PDB entry 3WNH | X-ray diffraction, 1.50 A resolution | chains A and B of the 4 polymer chains in the assembly

== Chain A (and B) ==
Molecule: Gag-Pol polyprotein
From: Human immunodeficiency virus type 1
Notes: fragment: Catalytic core domain; chain B of this document is another copy of the same molecule, construct and numbering; everything in this record applies to it too
UniProt: P12497 (POL_HV1N5); residues 56-212 here correspond to UniProt positions 1203-1359 (UniProt number = residue number + 1147)
Chain sequence (157 residues; each row starts with the number of its first residue):
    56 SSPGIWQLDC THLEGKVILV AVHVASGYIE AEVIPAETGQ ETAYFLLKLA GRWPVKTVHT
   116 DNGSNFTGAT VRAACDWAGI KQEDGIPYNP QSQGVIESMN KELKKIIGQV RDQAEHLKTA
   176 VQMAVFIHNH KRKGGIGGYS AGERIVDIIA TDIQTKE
Unresolved in the structure: 56, 138-151, 190-191, 210-212 (chain B: 56, 139-152, 188-192, 210-212)
Differences from the reference sequence: engineered mutation S56 (Cys1203 in P12497), G123 (Ser1270 in P12497), A124 (Thr1271 in P12497), R127 (Lys1274 in P12497), D131 (Trp1278 in P12497), D139 (Phe1286 in P12497), H185 (Phe1332 in P12497)
Metal / ion sites: Cd2+ site 1: C65, H67, E92; Cd2+ site 2: C65, E92, D116
Swiss-Prot annotation at these positions:
  - binding site (Mg(2+)): D64, D116, E152

== How chain A and chain B interact ==
Pairs across the interface (59; chain A residue first):
  Y83(A) - R107(B)  hydrogen bond (side chain-backbone)
  E85(A) - R107(B)  salt bridge
  A86(A) - R107(B)  hydrogen bond (backbone-side chain)
  E87(A) - Y99(B)  hydrogen bond
  E87(A) - K103(B)  salt bridge
  Y99(A) - E87(B)  hydrogen bond
  Y99(A) - K173(B)
  Y99(A) - Q177(B)  hydrogen bond
  L102(A) - T174(B)
  L102(A) - Q177(B)
  K103(A) - E87(B)  salt bridge
  K103(A) - Q177(B)
  A105(A) - F181(B)
  A105(A) - H185(B)  hydrogen bond (backbone-side chain)
  G106(A) - F181(B)
  G106(A) - N184(B)  hydrogen bond (backbone-side chain)
  G106(A) - H185(B)
  R107(A) - Y83(B)  hydrogen bond (backbone-side chain)
  R107(A) - E85(B)  salt bridge
  R107(A) - A86(B)  hydrogen bond (side chain-backbone)
  R107(A) - W108(B)
  R107(A) - Q177(B)  hydrogen bond
  R107(A) - V180(B)
  W108(A) - R107(B)
  W108(A) - W108(B)  hydrophobic
  W108(A) - H185(B)
  W132(A) - Q168(B)
  W132(A) - M178(B)
  W132(A) - F181(B)  hydrophobic
  W132(A) - I182(B)  hydrophobic
  A133(A) - F181(B)
  Q168(A) - W132(B)
  K173(A) - Y99(B)
  T174(A) - L102(B)
  Q177(A) - Y99(B)
  Q177(A) - L102(B)
  Q177(A) - K103(B)
  Q177(A) - R107(B)  hydrogen bond
  M178(A) - L102(B)  hydrophobic
  M178(A) - W132(B)
  V180(A) - R107(B)
  F181(A) - A105(B)
  F181(A) - G106(B)
  F181(A) - W132(B)  hydrophobic
  F181(A) - A133(B)
  I182(A) - W132(B)  hydrophobic
  N184(A) - G106(B)  hydrogen bond (side chain-backbone)
  H185(A) - A105(B)  hydrogen bond (side chain-backbone)
  H185(A) - G106(B)
  H185(A) - W108(B)
  Y194(A) - I208(B)  hydrophobic
  E198(A) - I208(B)
  V201(A) - V201(B)
  V201(A) - I204(B)  hydrophobic
  V201(A) - A205(B)
  A205(A) - A205(B)  hydrophobic
  I208(A) - E198(B)
  I208(A) - V201(B)  hydrophobic
  Q209(A) - D202(B)
Also at the interface, not in a pair above, chain A (33 interface residues in all): E96, P109, D202, I204
Also at the interface, not in a pair above, chain B (32 interface residues in all): E96, P109, Y194

== Summary ==
Chain A and chain B form an interface of 33 and 32 residues respectively, with 13 hydrogen bonds and 4 salt
bridges. Polar pairs include E85(A)-R107(B), E87(A)-K103(B) and Y83(A)-R107(B). Curated annotation (UniProt)
lists 3 Mg2+-binding residues on chain A.
Chain A and chain B are both Gag-Pol polyprotein (Human immunodeficiency virus type 1); the structure, Cyclic
hexapeptide PKZDNv in complex with HIV-1 integrase, was determined by X-ray diffraction.
